Entry 8RC2 (electron microscopy, 3.10 A resolution); this record covers chains H and L of the 11 polymer chains in the assembly.

[Chain H]
Molecule: crRNA
From: Klebsiella pneumoniae
Sequence (61 nucleotides; row label = number of the first residue in the row; numbers below 1 keep their minus sign (U-6 is residue -6)):
    -6 UUAUCGGCGAGACCGGGAUGCACCUCCCGAAGGGUCUCGGUGUUUCCCCU
    44 GCGUGCGGGGG
Not modelled in the structure: 31-54

[Chain L]
Name: CRISPR type AFERR-associated protein Csf2
From: Klebsiella pneumoniae
Notes: engineered mutation(s): 6xHis-tag
Reference sequence: A0A333ESG5 (A0A333ESG5_KLEPN); numbering as in UniProt (aligned over 1-343)
Sequence (350 residues; row label = number of the first residue in the row):
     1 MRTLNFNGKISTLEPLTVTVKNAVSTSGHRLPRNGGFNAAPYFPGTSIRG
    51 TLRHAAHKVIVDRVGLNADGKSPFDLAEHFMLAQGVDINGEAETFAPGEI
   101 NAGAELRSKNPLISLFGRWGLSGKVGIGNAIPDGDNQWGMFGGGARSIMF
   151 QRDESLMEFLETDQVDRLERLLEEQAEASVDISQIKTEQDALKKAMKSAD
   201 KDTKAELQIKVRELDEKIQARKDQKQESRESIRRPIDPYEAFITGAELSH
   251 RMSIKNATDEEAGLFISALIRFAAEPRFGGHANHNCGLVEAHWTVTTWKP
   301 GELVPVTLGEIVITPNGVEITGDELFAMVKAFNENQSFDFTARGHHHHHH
Not modelled in the structure: 23-26, 65-103, 143-235, 339-350
Construct notes: expression tag (344-350)

[How chain H and chain L interact]
Pairs across the interface (18):
  G27(H) - Arg118(L)  phosphate contact
  G27(H) - Trp119(L)  base contact
  G27(H) - Ser122(L)  phosphate contact
  U28(H) - Phe116(L)  phosphate contact
  U28(H) - Gly117(L)  sugar contact
  U28(H) - Arg118(L)  phosphate contact
  U28(H) - Trp119(L)  hydrogen bond to the sugar
  U28(H) - Leu121(L)  phosphate contact
  U28(H) - Ser122(L)  phosphate contact
  U28(H) - Gly123(L)  hydrogen bond to the phosphate
  C29(H) - Arg49(L)  salt bridge to the phosphate
  C29(H) - Arg53(L)  sugar contact
  U30(H) - Lys21(L)  hydrogen bond to the sugar
  U30(H) - Thr46(L)  sugar contact
  U30(H) - Ser47(L)  sugar contact
  U30(H) - Gly50(L)  sugar contact
  U30(H) - Thr51(L)  base contact
  U30(H) - Gly279(L)  base contact
Interface residues without a listed pair, chain L (16 interface residues in all): Val20

[Summary]
The interface between chain H and chain L involves 4 residues on one side and 16 on the other, with 3 hydrogen
bonds and 1 salt bridge. Among the polar pairs are U28(H)-Trp119(L), U30(H)-Lys21(L) and U28(H)-Gly123(L).
Chain H is crRNA and chain L is CRISPR type AFERR-associated protein Csf2, both from Klebsiella pneumoniae;
the structure, DNA bound type IV-A3 CRISPR effector complex from K. pneumoniae, was determined by electron
microscopy (same publication as 8RC3, 8RFJ, 8S35, 8S36 and 8S37).
